PDB entry 8RM6 | X-ray diffraction, 2.05 A resolution | chains B and A of the 4 polymer chains in the assembly

== Chain B (and A) ==
Molecule: Isoform 2 of Androgen receptor
Source organism: Homo sapiens
Notes: chain A of this document is another copy of the same molecule, construct and numbering; everything in this record applies to it too
UniProtKB: P10275 (ANDR_HUMAN), isoform P10275-2; residues 556-628 here correspond to UniProt positions 25-97 (UniProt number = residue number - 531)
Amino-acid sequence (73 residues; row label = number of the first residue in the row):
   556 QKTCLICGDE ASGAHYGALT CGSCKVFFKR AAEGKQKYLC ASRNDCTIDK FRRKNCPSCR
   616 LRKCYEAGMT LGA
Differences from the reference sequence: conflict Ala-569 (Cys38 in P10275)
Metal / ion sites: Zn2+ site 1: Cys-559, Cys-562, Cys-576, Cys-579; Zn2+ site 2: Cys-595, Cys-601, Cys-611, Cys-614

== How chain B and chain A interact ==
Contacting residue pairs - 19 pairs, chain B then chain A:
  Leu-594(B) / Phe-606(A)  hydrophobic
  Leu-594(B) / Asn-610(A)  hydrogen bond (backbone-side chain)
  Cys-595(B) / Arg-607(A)  hydrogen bond (backbone-side chain)
  Ala-596(B) / Cys-601(A)
  Ala-596(B) / Thr-602(A)  hydrogen bond (backbone-backbone)
  Ala-596(B) / Arg-607(A)
  Ala-596(B) / Asn-610(A)
  Ser-597(B) / Ser-597(A)  hydrogen bond
  Ser-597(B) / Asp-600(A)
  Arg-598(B) / Arg-598(A)
  Cys-601(B) / Ala-596(A)
  Thr-602(B) / Ala-596(A)  hydrogen bond (backbone-backbone)
  Phe-606(B) / Leu-594(A)  hydrophobic
  Arg-607(B) / Leu-594(A)
  Arg-607(B) / Cys-595(A)  hydrogen bond (side chain-backbone)
  Arg-607(B) / Ala-596(A)
  Asn-610(B) / Leu-594(A)  hydrogen bond (side chain-backbone)
  Asn-610(B) / Ala-596(A)
  Asn-610(B) / Asn-610(A)
Also at the interface, not in a pair above, chain B (11 interface residues in all): Asp-600
Also at the interface, not in a pair above, chain A (12 interface residues in all): Cys-611

== Overview ==
Chain B and chain A form an interface of 11 and 12 residues respectively, with 7 hydrogen bonds. Among the
polar pairs are Leu-594(B)/Asn-610(A), Cys-595(B)/Arg-607(A) and Ser-597(B)/Ser-597(A). Cys-559(B),
Cys-562(B), Cys-576(B) and Cys-579(B) form the Zn2+ site 1.
Chain B and chain A are both Isoform 2 of Androgen receptor (Homo sapiens); the structure, Crystal Structure
of Human Androgen Receptor DNA Binding Domain Bound to its Response Element: C3(1)ARE, was determined by X-ray
diffraction together with 8RM7 from the same study.
